Entry 4Z3O (X-ray diffraction, 3.44 A resolution); this record covers chains B and E of the 6 polymer chains in the assembly.

# Chain B
Name: DNA topoisomerase 4 subunit B, ParE30-ParC55 fused topo IV from S. pneumoniae
Source organism: Streptococcus pneumoniae
Notes: EC 5.99.1.3
Reference sequence: chimeric construct of Q59961, P72525: residues 404-995 from Q59961 (PARE_STRPN) positions 404-643 (offset varies); residues 1003-1484 from P72525 positions 3-484 (UniProt number = residue number - 1000)
Sequence (742 residues; row label = number of the first residue in the row; note: 352 numbers in that range are skipped by the numbering (no residue carries them; nothing is unmodelled there)):
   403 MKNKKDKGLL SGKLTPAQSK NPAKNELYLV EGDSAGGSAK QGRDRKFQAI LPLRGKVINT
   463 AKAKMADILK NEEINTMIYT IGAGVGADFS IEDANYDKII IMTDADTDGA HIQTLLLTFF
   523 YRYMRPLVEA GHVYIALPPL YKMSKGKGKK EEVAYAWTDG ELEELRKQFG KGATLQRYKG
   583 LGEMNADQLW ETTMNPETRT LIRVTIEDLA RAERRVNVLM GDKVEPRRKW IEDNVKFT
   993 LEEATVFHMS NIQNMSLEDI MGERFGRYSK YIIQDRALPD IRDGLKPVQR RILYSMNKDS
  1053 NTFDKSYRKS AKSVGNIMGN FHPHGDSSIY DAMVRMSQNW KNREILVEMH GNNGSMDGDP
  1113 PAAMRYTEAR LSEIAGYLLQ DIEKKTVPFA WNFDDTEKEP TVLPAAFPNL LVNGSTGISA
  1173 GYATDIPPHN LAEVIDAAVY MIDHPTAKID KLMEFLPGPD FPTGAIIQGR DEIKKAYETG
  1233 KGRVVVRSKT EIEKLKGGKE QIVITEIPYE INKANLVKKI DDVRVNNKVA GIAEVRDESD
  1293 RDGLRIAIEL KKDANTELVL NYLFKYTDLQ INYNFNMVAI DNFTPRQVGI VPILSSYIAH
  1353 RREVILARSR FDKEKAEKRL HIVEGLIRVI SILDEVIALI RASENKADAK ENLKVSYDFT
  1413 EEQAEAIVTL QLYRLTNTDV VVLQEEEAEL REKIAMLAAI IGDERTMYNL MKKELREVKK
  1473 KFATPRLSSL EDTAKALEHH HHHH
Disordered / not traced: 403-414, 546-555, 570-577, 993-1003, 1485-1496
Sequence notes: expression tag (403, 1485-1496); engineered mutation Ile460 (Val in Q59961), Thr1257 (Ile257 in P72525); linker (996-1002)
Ion coordination: Mg2+: Asp506, Asp508
Residues lining bound ligands: moxifloxacin (MFX; 1-cyclopropyl-6-fluoro-8-methoxy-7-[(4aS,7aS)-octahydro-6H-pyrrolo[3,4-b]pyridin-6-yl]-4-oxo-1,4-dihydroquinoline-3-carboxylic acid): Arg456, Gly457, Glu475, Ser1079
Curated features (UniProtKB/Swiss-Prot):
  - binding site (Mg(2+)): Glu433, Asp506, Asp508
  - site: Lys458 (Interaction with DNA), Asn461 (Interaction with DNA), His513 (Interaction with DNA), Arg629 (Interaction with DNA), Lys1038 (Interaction with DNA), His1074 (Interaction with DNA), His1076 (Interaction with DNA), Arg1087 (Interaction with DNA), Lys1093 (Interaction with DNA), Arg1117 (Transition state stabilizer)
  - active site: Tyr1118 (O-(5'-phospho-DNA)-tyrosine intermediate)

# Chain E
Molecule: E-site DNA
Sequence (7 nucleotides; each row starts with the number of its first residue):
     9 CATGAAT

# Interface between chain B and chain E
Contacting residue pairs (27):
  Glu433(B) - DT15(E)  phosphate contact
  Gly457(B) - DT15(E)  base contact
  Lys458(B) - DA14(E)  base contact
  Lys458(B) - DT15(E)  hydrogen bond to the base
  Asp510(B) - DA14(E)  sugar contact
  Asp510(B) - DT15(E)  sugar contact
  Arg1028(B) - DA13(E)  phosphate contact
  Arg1028(B) - DA14(E)  salt bridge to the phosphate
  Lys1038(B) - DG12(E)  phosphate contact
  Lys1038(B) - DA13(E)  salt bridge to the phosphate
  Val1040(B) - DA13(E)  sugar contact
  Val1040(B) - DA14(E)  phosphate contact
  His1074(B) - DA14(E)  salt bridge to the phosphate
  His1076(B) - DA14(E)  hydrogen bond to the phosphate
  His1076(B) - DT15(E)  salt bridge to the phosphate
  Gly1077(B) - DT15(E)  phosphate contact
  Ser1080(B) - DT15(E)  base contact
  Ala1084(B) - DA13(E)  phosphate contact
  Arg1087(B) - DG12(E)  salt bridge to the phosphate
  Arg1087(B) - DA13(E)  phosphate contact
  Lys1093(B) - DT11(E)  phosphate contact
  Lys1093(B) - DG12(E)  salt bridge to the phosphate
  Thr1168(B) - DG12(E)  sugar contact
  Thr1168(B) - DA13(E)  phosphate contact
  Ile1170(B) - DT11(E)  base contact
  Ile1170(B) - DG12(E)  hydrogen bond to the base
  Glu1262(B) - DT11(E)  phosphate contact
Other interface residues (no listed pair), chain B (18 interface residues in all): Gly1169

# Summary
18 residues of chain B face 5 of chain E across their interface; the contacts include 3 hydrogen bonds and 6
salt bridges. Polar contacts include Lys458(B)-DT15(E), Ile1170(B)-DG12(E) and His1076(B)-DA14(E). Ligands of
chain B: moxifloxacin.
Chain B is DNA topoisomerase 4 subunit B, ParE30-ParC55 fused topo IV from S. pneumoniae (Streptococcus
pneumoniae) and chain E is E-site DNA; the structure, Quinolone(Moxifloxacin)-DNA cleavage complex of
topoisomerase IV from S. pneumoniae, was determined by X-ray diffraction.
